8XZ9 - chains B and D of the 5 polymer chains in the assembly; structure by electron microscopy, 3.37 A resolution.

# Chain B (and D)
Name: Spike glycoprotein
Organism: Severe acute respiratory syndrome coronavirus 2
Notes: chain D of this document is another copy of the same molecule, construct and numbering; everything in this record applies to it too
UniProtKB: P0DTC2 (SPIKE_SARS2); residue numbers follow UniProt; this construct covers 28-210, 212-482, 484-1144
Sequence (1120 residues; numbered 23 to 1144; 2 numbers in that range are skipped by the numbering (no residue carries them; nothing is unmodelled there); the number before each row is that of its first residue):
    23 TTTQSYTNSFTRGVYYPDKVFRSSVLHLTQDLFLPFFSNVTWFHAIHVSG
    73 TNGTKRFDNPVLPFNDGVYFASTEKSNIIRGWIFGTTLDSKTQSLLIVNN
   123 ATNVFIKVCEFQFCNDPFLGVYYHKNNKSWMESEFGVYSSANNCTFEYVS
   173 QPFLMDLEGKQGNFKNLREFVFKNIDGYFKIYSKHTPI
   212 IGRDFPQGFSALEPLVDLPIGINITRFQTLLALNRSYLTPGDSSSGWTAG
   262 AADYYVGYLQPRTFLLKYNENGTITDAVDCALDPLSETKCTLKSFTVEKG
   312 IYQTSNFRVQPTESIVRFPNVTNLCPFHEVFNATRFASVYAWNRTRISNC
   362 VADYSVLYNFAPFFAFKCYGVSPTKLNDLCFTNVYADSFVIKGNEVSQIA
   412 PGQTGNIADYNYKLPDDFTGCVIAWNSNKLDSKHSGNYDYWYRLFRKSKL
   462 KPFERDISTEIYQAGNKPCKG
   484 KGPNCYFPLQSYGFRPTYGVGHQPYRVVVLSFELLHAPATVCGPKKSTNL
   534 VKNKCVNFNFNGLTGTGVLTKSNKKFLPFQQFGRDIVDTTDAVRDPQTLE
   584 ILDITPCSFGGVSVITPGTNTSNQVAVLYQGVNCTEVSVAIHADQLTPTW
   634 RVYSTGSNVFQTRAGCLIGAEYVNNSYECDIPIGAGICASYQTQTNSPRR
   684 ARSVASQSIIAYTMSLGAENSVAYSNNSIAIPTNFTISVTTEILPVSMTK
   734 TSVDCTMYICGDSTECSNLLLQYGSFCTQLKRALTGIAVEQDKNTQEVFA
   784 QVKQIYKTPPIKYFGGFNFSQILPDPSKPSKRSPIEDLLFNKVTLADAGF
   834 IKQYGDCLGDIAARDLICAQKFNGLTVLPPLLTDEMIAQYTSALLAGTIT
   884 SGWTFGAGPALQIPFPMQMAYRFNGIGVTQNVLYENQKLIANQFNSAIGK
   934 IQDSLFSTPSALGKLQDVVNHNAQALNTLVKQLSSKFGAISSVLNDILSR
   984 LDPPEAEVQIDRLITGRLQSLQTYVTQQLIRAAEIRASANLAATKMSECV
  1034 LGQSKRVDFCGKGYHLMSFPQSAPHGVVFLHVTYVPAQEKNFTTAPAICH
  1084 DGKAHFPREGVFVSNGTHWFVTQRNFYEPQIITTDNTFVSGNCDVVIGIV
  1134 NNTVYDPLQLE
Not modelled in the structure: 69-79, 139-157, 247-262, 678-688
Construct notes: expression tag (23-27); conflict L50 (Ser in P0DTC2), F127 (Val in P0DTC2), G158 (Arg in P0DTC2), 22 further conflict positions vs the reference (P0DTC2) not listed; variant I212 (Leu in P0DTC2), G213 (Val in P0DTC2), H339 (Gly in P0DTC2), F371 (Ser in P0DTC2), P373 (Ser in P0DTC2), F375 (Ser in P0DTC2), A376 (Thr in P0DTC2), N405 (Asp in P0DTC2), S408 (Arg in P0DTC2), N417 (Lys in P0DTC2), K440 (Asn in P0DTC2), S446 (Gly in P0DTC2), K481 (Asn in P0DTC2), K484 (Glu in P0DTC2), P486 (Phe in P0DTC2), R498 (Gln in P0DTC2), Y501 (Asn in P0DTC2), G614 (Asp in P0DTC2), Y655 (His in P0DTC2), K764 (Asn in P0DTC2), Y796 (Asp in P0DTC2), H954 (Gln in P0DTC2), K969 (Asn in P0DTC2), P986 (Lys in P0DTC2), P987 (Val in P0DTC2)
Cystine bridges: C131-C166, C291-C301, C336-C361, C379-C432, C391-C525, C480-C488, C617-C649, C662-C671, C738-C760, C743-C749, C840-C851, C1032-C1043, C1082-C1126
Covalently attached groups: N-acetylglucosamine (NAG) linked to N234, N717, N801, N1098, N1134
Swiss-Prot annotation at these positions:
  - region: N280 to C301 (Putative superantigen), N448, Y449, Y451, Y453 to F456 (Immunodominant HLA epitope recognized by the CD8+), P681 to A684 (Putative superantigen), S816 to Y837 (Fusion peptide 1), K835 to F855 (Fusion peptide 2)
  - site (Cleavage): R685, S686, R815, S816
  - glycosylation: N61 (N-linked (GlcNAc...) (hybrid) asparagine), N74 (N-linked (GlcNAc...) (complex) asparagine), N122 (N-linked (GlcNAc...) (hybrid) asparagine), N149 (N-linked (GlcNAc...) (complex) asparagine), N165 (N-linked (GlcNAc...) (complex) asparagine), N234 (N-linked (GlcNAc...) (high mannose) asparagine), N282 (N-linked (GlcNAc...) (complex) asparagine), T323 (O-linked (GalNAc) threonine), S325 (O-linked (HexNAc...) serine), N331 (N-linked (GlcNAc...) (complex) asparagine), N343 (N-linked (GlcNAc...) (complex) asparagine), N603 (N-linked (GlcNAc...) (hybrid) asparagine), N616 (N-linked (GlcNAc...) (complex) asparagine), N657 (N-linked (GlcNAc...) (complex) asparagine), T676 (O-linked (GlcNAc...) threonine), T678 (O-linked (GlcNAc...) threonine), N709 (N-linked (GlcNAc...) (high mannose) asparagine), N717 (N-linked (GlcNAc...) (hybrid) asparagine), N801 (N-linked (GlcNAc...) (hybrid) asparagine), N1074 (N-linked (GlcNAc...) (hybrid) asparagine) and 2 more in UniProt
  - natural variant: Q52 (Q52H: In strain: Omicron/EG.5.1), A67 (A67V: In strain: Eta/B.1.525, Omicron/BA.1), H69 to V70 (deletion: In strain: Alpha/B.1.1.7, Eta/B.1.525 and 5 more), G75 (G75V: In strain: Lambda/C.37), T76 (T76I: In strain: Lambda/C.37), D80 (D80A: In strain: Beta/B.1.351), V83 (V83A: In strain: Omicron/XBB.1.5, Omicron/EG.5.1), T95 (T95I: In strain: Iota/B.1.526, Mu/B.1.621 and 2 more), R102 (R102I: In strain: A23.1), D138 (D138Y: In strain: Gamma/P.1), G142 to Y145 (sequence variant, change not given here; In strain: Omicron/BA.1), G142 (G142D: In strain: Kappa/B.1.617.1, Omicron/BA.2 and 7 more), 69 further natural variant entries in UniProt
  - mutagenesis: H69 to V70 (Increased incorporation of cleaved spike into virions), N121 (N121Q: Partial loss of biliverdin affinity), R190 (R190K: Partial loss of biliverdin affinity), N234 (N234Q: Increased resistance to neutralizing antibodies), N331 (N331Q: Reduced viral infectivity), N343 (N343Q: Reduced viral infectivity), Y453 (Y453F: Decreased HLA binding to NF9 epitope. Increased binding affinity to human ACE2), A475 (A475V: Increased resistance to neutralizing antibodies), F490 (F490L: Increased resistance to neutralizing antibodies and human covalescent sera neutralization), Q493 (Q493N: Reduced host ACE2-binding affinity in vitro; Q493Y: Reduced host ACE2-binding affinity in vitro), H519 (H519P: Increased resistance to human covalescent sera neutralization), S673 (S673A: No effect on O-glycosylation by host GALNT1), 9 further mutagenesis entries in UniProt

# Chain B / chain D interface
Pairs across the interface (199):
  Y38(B) - F562(D)  hydrophobic
  D40(B) - F562(D)
  K41(B) - H519(D)
  K41(B) - A520(D)
  K41(B) - F562(D)
  K41(B) - Q563(D)
  K41(B) - Q564(D)  hydrogen bond (backbone-backbone)
  V42(B) - H519(D)
  V42(B) - Q563(D)  hydrogen bond (backbone-side chain)
  V42(B) - F565(D)  hydrophobic
  V42(B) - R567(D)
  F43(B) - K558(D)
  F43(B) - F559(D)  hydrophobic
  F43(B) - Q563(D)  hydrogen bond (backbone-side chain)
  F43(B) - G566(D)
  F43(B) - R567(D)  hydrogen bond (backbone-backbone)
  R44(B) - R567(D)
  S46(B) - I569(D)
  D198(B) - F464(D)
  Y200(B) - N394(D)
  Y200(B) - Y396(D)
  P225(B) - F562(D)  hydrophobic
  P230(B) - Y396(D)
  G232(B) - R466(D)
  N234(B) - E465(D)
  N282(B) - K558(D)
  Y369(B) - A475(D)  hydrogen bond (side chain-backbone)
  Y369(B) - G476(D)
  Y369(B) - N477(D)  hydrogen bond (side chain-backbone)
  Y369(B) - K478(D)
  Y369(B) - N487(D)  hydrogen bond
  F374(B) - P486(D)  hydrophobic
  F374(B) - N487(D)
  F377(B) - G485(D)
  F377(B) - N487(D)
  F377(B) - Y489(D)  hydrogen bond (backbone-side chain)
  K378(B) - K484(D)
  K378(B) - G485(D)
  K378(B) - Y489(D)
  C379(B) - Y489(D)  hydrogen bond (backbone-side chain)
  Y380(B) - Y453(D)
  Y380(B) - Q493(D)  hydrogen bond (backbone-side chain)
  Y380(B) - S494(D)
  S383(B) - F456(D)
  P384(B) - F456(D)
  P384(B) - Y489(D)
  T385(B) - F456(D)
  T385(B) - Q474(D)
  T385(B) - A475(D)
  D428(B) - H505(D)
  C432(B) - Y489(D)
  S735(B) - Q314(D)
  D737(B) - N317(D)  hydrogen bond
  M740(B) - F592(D)  hydrophobic
  D745(B) - T549(D)  hydrogen bond
  Q755(B) - S968(D)
  Q755(B) - K969(D)  hydrogen bond (backbone-backbone)
  Q755(B) - F970(D)  hydrogen bond (backbone-backbone)
  Q755(B) - G971(D)
  Y756(B) - Q965(D)  hydrogen bond (backbone-side chain)
  Y756(B) - S968(D)
  Y756(B) - F970(D)
  G757(B) - Q965(D)
  G757(B) - S968(D)
  S758(B) - T961(D)
  S758(B) - Q965(D)  hydrogen bond (backbone-side chain)
  F759(B) - Q965(D)
  F759(B) - Q1002(D)
  Q762(B) - T961(D)
  K764(B) - Q314(D)  hydrogen bond (side chain-backbone)
  R765(B) - Q957(D)  hydrogen bond
  Q784(B) - K1045(D)
  K786(B) - L699(D)
  K786(B) - G700(D)
  K786(B) - A701(D)
  K786(B) - K1045(D)
  Q787(B) - A701(D)
  Q787(B) - N703(D)
  I788(B) - L699(D)  hydrophobic
  I788(B) - A701(D)  hydrogen bond (backbone-backbone)
  I788(B) - E702(D)
  I788(B) - N703(D)  hydrogen bond (backbone-backbone)
  Y789(B) - N703(D)
  K790(B) - E702(D)
  K790(B) - N703(D)  hydrogen bond (backbone-backbone)
  P792(B) - Y707(D)  hydrophobic
  Y796(B) - Y707(D)  hydrogen bond (backbone-side chain)
  F797(B) - Y707(D)
  F833(B) - R646(D)
  Y837(B) - P589(D)  hydrogen bond (side chain-backbone)
  Y837(B) - C590(D)
  Y837(B) - S591(D)  hydrogen bond (side chain-backbone)
  Y837(B) - F592(D)
  Y837(B) - G614(D)
  Y837(B) - E619(D)
  L841(B) - T588(D)
  D843(B) - N556(D)
  D843(B) - D586(D)
  I844(B) - N556(D)
  A845(B) - K557(D)
  R847(B) - D568(D)  salt bridge
  R847(B) - I569(D)
  R847(B) - T572(D)
  R847(B) - T573(D)
  R847(B) - D574(D)  salt bridge
  R847(B) - I587(D)
  R847(B) - P589(D)
  L849(B) - V570(D)  hydrophobic
  A852(B) - D568(D)
  A852(B) - V570(D)  hydrophobic
  K854(B) - F592(D)
  K854(B) - G614(D)  hydrogen bond (side chain-backbone)
  F855(B) - T588(D)
  F855(B) - P589(D)  hydrophobic
  L861(B) - Q613(D)
  P862(B) - A647(D)  hydrophobic
  P863(B) - G667(D)
  P863(B) - A668(D)  hydrogen bond (backbone-backbone)
  L864(B) - P665(D)  hydrophobic
  L864(B) - A668(D)
  L864(B) - G669(D)  hydrogen bond (backbone-backbone)
  L864(B) - C671(D)  hydrophobic
  L865(B) - M697(D)  hydrophobic
  M869(B) - G669(D)
  M869(B) - M697(D)  hydrophobic
  M869(B) - L699(D)
  Q872(B) - L699(D)
  Y873(B) - L699(D)  hydrogen bond (side chain-backbone)
  T883(B) - V705(D)
  T883(B) - Y707(D)
  W886(B) - Y1047(D)
  A890(B) - G1046(D)
  A890(B) - Y1047(D)
  P892(B) - E1072(D)
  L894(B) - A713(D)
  L894(B) - P715(D)
  L894(B) - E1072(D)
  Q895(B) - A706(D)
  Q895(B) - S711(D)
  Q895(B) - I712(D)
  Q895(B) - A713(D)  hydrogen bond (backbone-backbone)
  Q895(B) - N1074(D)  hydrogen bond
  I896(B) - Y707(D)
  I896(B) - I712(D)  hydrophobic
  P897(B) - Y707(D)  hydrophobic
  P897(B) - S708(D)
  P897(B) - N709(D)
  P897(B) - S711(D)
  P897(B) - T1077(D)
  F898(B) - Y707(D)
  M900(B) - T1077(D)  hydrogen bond
  M900(B) - V1094(D)  hydrophobic
  Y904(B) - V1094(D)
  Y904(B) - R1107(D)
  N907(B) - R1107(D)
  Q913(B) - P1090(D)
  Q913(B) - R1107(D)
  N914(B) - F1089(D)
  N914(B) - S1123(D)  hydrogen bond
  Y917(B) - P1079(D)  hydrophobic
  Y917(B) - F1089(D)  hydrophobic
  Y917(B) - V1128(D)
  Y917(B) - V1129(D)  hydrophobic
  E918(B) - S1123(D)
  E918(B) - V1128(D)
  Q920(B) - I1130(D)
  K921(B) - I1130(D)
  V963(B) - V570(D)  hydrophobic
  S967(B) - D571(D)  hydrogen bond
  N978(B) - T547(D)
  D979(B) - G545(D)
  L981(B) - K386(D)
  S982(B) - K386(D)
  S982(B) - L390(D)
  S982(B) - T547(D)
  R983(B) - G381(D)
  R983(B) - V382(D)
  R983(B) - S383(D)  hydrogen bond (backbone-backbone)
  R983(B) - K386(D)
  R983(B) - L390(D)
  R983(B) - L517(D)
  L984(B) - G381(D)
  L984(B) - V382(D)  hydrophobic
  L984(B) - S383(D)
  L984(B) - K386(D)
  D985(B) - S383(D)  hydrogen bond
  D985(B) - K386(D)
  D994(B) - R995(D)  salt bridge
  Q1005(B) - Q1002(D)
  Q1005(B) - T1006(D)
  T1009(B) - T1009(D)
  L1012(B) - I1013(D)  hydrophobic
  I1013(B) - I1013(D)  hydrophobic
  T1027(B) - R1039(D)
  S1030(B) - V1040(D)
  S1030(B) - D1041(D)
  E1031(B) - R1039(D)  salt bridge
  L1034(B) - V1040(D)
  R1039(B) - R1039(D)
Other interface residues (no listed pair), chain B (125 interface residues in all): S45, V47, G199, E224, I233, D427, G798, I834, K835, N856, T866, T887, G889, G891, A893, T912, K964, I973, P986, G1035, R1091, E1111, Q1113
Other interface residues (no listed pair), chain D (134 interface residues in all): R319, R355, L455, P463, Y473, T500, Y501, E516, P521, G548, L560, V615, I666, I670, S704, V1068, P1069, A1078, R1091, G1093, F1121, G1124

# Overview
125 residues of chain B face 134 of chain D across their interface, with 35 hydrogen bonds and 4 salt bridges.
Among the polar pairs are R847(B)-D568(D), R847(B)-D574(D) and D994(B)-R995(D). Covalently linked
N-acetylglucosamine: at N234(B), N717(B), N801(B), N1098(B) and N1134(B).
Chain B and chain D are both Spike glycoprotein (Severe acute respiratory syndrome coronavirus 2); the
structure, BA.2.86 Spike in complex with bovine ACE2 (bound 2 ACE2), was determined by electron microscopy.
